PDB entry 1IQH | X-ray diffraction, 3.00 A resolution | chains A and L

== Chain A ==
Protein: coagulation Factor Xa
Source organism: Homo sapiens
Notes: EC 3.4.21.6; fragment: heavy chain, catalytic domain (residues 235-469)
UniProt: P00742 (FA10_HUMAN); the construct lacks a stretch of the UniProt sequence and is renumbered around it, so the offset changes along the chain: 16-61 = UniProt 235-280; 62-124 = UniProt 282-344; 125-131 = UniProt 346-352; 132-145 = UniProt 355-368; 4 more segments
Amino-acid sequence (235 residues; row label = number of the first residue in the row; note: 2 numbers in that range are skipped by the numbering (no residue carries them; nothing is unmodelled there); a row labelled like 131A-131B holds insertion residues (131A, then the next letters in order)):
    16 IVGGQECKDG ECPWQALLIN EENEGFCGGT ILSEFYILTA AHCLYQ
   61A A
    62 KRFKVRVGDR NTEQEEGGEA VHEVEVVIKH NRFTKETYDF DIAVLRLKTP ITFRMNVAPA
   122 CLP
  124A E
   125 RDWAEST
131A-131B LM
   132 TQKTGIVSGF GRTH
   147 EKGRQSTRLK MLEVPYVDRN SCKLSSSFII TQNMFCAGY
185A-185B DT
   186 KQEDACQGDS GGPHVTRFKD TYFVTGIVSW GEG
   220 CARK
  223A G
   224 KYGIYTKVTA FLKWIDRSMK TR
Swiss-Prot annotation at these positions:
  - active site (Charge relay system): His57, Asp102, Ser195
Cystine bridges: Cys22-Cys27, Cys42-Cys58, Cys168-Cys182, Cys191-Cys220
Ion coordination: Ca2+: Asp70, Asn72, Glu77, Glu80
Ligand contacts: XMF (4-[(6-chloro-2-naphthalenyl)sulfonyl]-1-[[4-hydroxymethyl-1-(4-pyridinyl)-4-piperidinyl]methyl]piperazinone): Glu97, Thr98, Tyr99, Phe174, Ile175, Asp189, Ala190, Cys191, Gln192, Ser195, Val213, Ser214, Trp215, Gly216, Glu217, Gly218, Cys220, Gly226, Ile227, Tyr228

== Chain L ==
Protein: coagulation Factor Xa
Source organism: Homo sapiens
Notes: EC 3.4.21.6; fragment: light chain, epidermal growth factor like domain (residues 84-179)
UniProt: P00742 (FA10_HUMAN); residues 44-139 here correspond to UniProt positions 84-179 (UniProt number = residue number + 40)
Amino-acid sequence (96 residues; row label = number of the first residue in the row):
    44 YKDGDQCETS PCQNQGKCKD GLGEYTCTCL EGFEGKNCEL FTRKLCSLDN GDCDQFCHEE
   104 QNSVVCSCAR GYTLADNGKA CIPTGPYPCG KQTLER
Not modelled in the structure: 44-86, 138-139
Swiss-Prot annotation at these positions:
  - modified residue: Asp63 (3R: -3-hydroxyaspartate)
Cystine bridges: Cys89-Cys100, Cys96-Cys109, Cys111-Cys124

== Chain A / chain L interface ==
Cross-chain cystine bridges: Cys122(A)-Cys132(L)
Pairs across the interface (44; chain A residue first):
  Gly25(A) - Gln135(L)
  Gly25(A) - Thr136(L)  hydrogen bond (backbone-backbone)
  Glu26(A) - Gln135(L)  hydrogen bond (backbone-side chain)
  Pro28(A) - Thr136(L)
  Trp29(A) - Gly133(L)
  Trp29(A) - Lys134(L)
  Phe114(A) - Tyr130(L)
  Arg115(A) - Tyr130(L)
  Arg115(A) - Thr136(L)
  Met116(A) - Tyr130(L)  hydrogen bond (backbone-side chain)
  Met116(A) - Thr136(L)  hydrogen bond
  Met116(A) - Leu137(L)
  Asn117(A) - Thr136(L)  hydrogen bond (backbone-side chain)
  Val118(A) - Thr136(L)
  Ala119(A) - Thr136(L)
  Pro120(A) - Tyr130(L)
  Pro120(A) - Cys132(L)
  Pro120(A) - Gly133(L)  hydrogen bond (backbone-backbone)
  Ala121(A) - Cys132(L)
  Ala121(A) - Gly133(L)
  Cys122(A) - Cys132(L)  disulfide
  Cys122(A) - Gly133(L)  hydrogen bond (side chain-backbone)
  Leu123(A) - Phe99(L)
  Leu123(A) - Arg113(L)
  Pro124(A) - Phe99(L)  hydrophobic
  Glu124A(A) - Phe99(L)
  Glu124A(A) - His101(L)  salt bridge
  Trp127(A) - Asn93(L)  hydrogen bond
  Trp127(A) - Gln98(L)  hydrogen bond (side chain-backbone)
  Trp127(A) - Phe99(L)  hydrophobic
  Trp127(A) - Cys100(L)
  Thr131(A) - Asn93(L)
  Phe203(A) - Asn93(L)
  Phe203(A) - Asp97(L)
  Lys204(A) - Cys96(L)
  Lys204(A) - Asp97(L)
  Lys204(A) - Lys134(L)
  Asp205(A) - Gly133(L)
  Asp205(A) - Lys134(L)  hydrogen bond (backbone-side chain)
  Thr206(A) - Cys132(L)
  Thr206(A) - Gly133(L)
  Thr206(A) - Lys134(L)  hydrogen bond
  Tyr207(A) - Gly133(L)  hydrogen bond (backbone-backbone)
  Tyr207(A) - Gln135(L)
Interface residues without a listed pair, chain A (25 interface residues in all): Asp24, Phe208
Interface residues without a listed pair, chain L (18 interface residues in all): Ala112, Tyr115, Pro131

== In short ==
25 residues of chain A and 18 residues of chain L are in contact, with 1 disulfide bond, 12 hydrogen bonds and
1 salt bridge. Among the polar pairs are Glu124A(A)-His101(L), Glu26(A)-Gln135(L) and Met116(A)-Tyr130(L).
Ligands of chain A: compound XMF.
Chain A is coagulation Factor Xa and chain L is coagulation Factor Xa, both from Homo sapiens; the structure,
Human coagulation factor Xa in complex with M55143, was determined by X-ray diffraction.
